PDB entry 4WD4 | X-ray diffraction, 2.95 A resolution | chains A and B

== Chain A (and B) ==
Protein: Heme oxygenase 1
Organism: Homo sapiens
Notes: EC 1.14.99.3; chain B of this document is another copy of the same molecule, construct and numbering; everything in this record applies to it too
UniProtKB: P09601 (HMOX1_HUMAN); numbering as in UniProt (aligned over 1-288)
Sequence (292 residues; row label = number of the first residue in the row; numbers below 1 keep their minus sign (Gly-3 is residue -3)):
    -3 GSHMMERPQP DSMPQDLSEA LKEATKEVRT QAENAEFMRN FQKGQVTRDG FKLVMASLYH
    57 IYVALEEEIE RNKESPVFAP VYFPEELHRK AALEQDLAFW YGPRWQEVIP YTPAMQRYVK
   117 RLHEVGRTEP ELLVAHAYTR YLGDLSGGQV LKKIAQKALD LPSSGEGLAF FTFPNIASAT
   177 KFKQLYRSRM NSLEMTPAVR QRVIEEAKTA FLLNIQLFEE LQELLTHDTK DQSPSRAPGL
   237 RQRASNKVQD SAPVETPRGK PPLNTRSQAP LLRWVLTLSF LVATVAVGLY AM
Not modelled in the structure: -3 to 9, 224-288
Construct notes: expression tag (-3 to 0); engineered mutation Arg25 (His in P09601)
Small-molecule neighbours: heme (HEM): Lys18, Arg25, Glu29, Met34, Gln38, Tyr134, Thr135, Arg136, Gly139, Ser142, Gly143, Val146, Leu147, Lys179, Arg183, Phe207, Asn210, Phe214
Curated features (UniProtKB/Swiss-Prot):
  - binding site (heme b): Lys18, Tyr134, Arg183
  - site: Asp140 (Important for catalytic activity)
  - modified residue: Ser229 (Phosphoserine)
  - mutagenesis: Asp140 (D140A/H/N/F/L: Inactive as a heme oxygenase but active as a peroxidase), Trp270 (W270A: No effect on catalytic activity, oligomerization and localization to the endoplasmic reticulum ...)
Reported in the primary citation:
  - contacts within the chain: Thr21-Arg25 (hydrogen bond), Lys18-Arg25 (backbone contact)
  - conformationally variable residues (side-chain flip): Arg25, Glu29
  - binding site for heme: Glu29
  - mutagenesis - H25R: decreased catalytic activity
  - mutagenesis - H25R/E29A: unchanged catalytic activity

== Interface between chain A and chain B ==
Contacting residue pairs (52; chain A residue first):
  Glu81(A) - Lys86(B)  salt bridge
  Arg85(A) - Gln91(B)  hydrogen bond
  Lys86(A) - Glu81(B)  salt bridge
  Ala88(A) - Gln91(B)
  Glu90(A) - Pro170(B)
  Glu90(A) - Asn171(B)  hydrogen bond
  Gln91(A) - Arg85(B)  hydrogen bond
  Gln91(A) - Ala88(B)
  Gln91(A) - Ala165(B)  hydrogen bond (side chain-backbone)
  Gln91(A) - Thr168(B)  hydrogen bond (side chain-backbone)
  Gln91(A) - Pro170(B)
  Ala94(A) - Pro170(B)  hydrophobic
  Pro99(A) - Ala173(B)
  Trp101(A) - Pro170(B)  hydrogen bond (side chain-backbone)
  Trp101(A) - Asn171(B)
  Lys148(A) - Ser160(B)
  Lys148(A) - Glu162(B)  salt bridge
  Gln152(A) - Ser159(B)
  Gln152(A) - Ser160(B)
  Leu157(A) - Ser159(B)  hydrogen bond (backbone-side chain)
  Pro158(A) - Ser159(B)
  Ser159(A) - Gln152(B)
  Ser159(A) - Leu157(B)  hydrogen bond (side chain-backbone)
  Ser159(A) - Pro158(B)
  Ser159(A) - Ser159(B)  hydrogen bond
  Ser160(A) - Lys148(B)  hydrogen bond (backbone-side chain)
  Ser160(A) - Gln152(B)
  Ser160(A) - Leu164(B)
  Gly161(A) - Gly161(B)
  Gly161(A) - Glu162(B)
  Gly161(A) - Gly163(B)  hydrogen bond (backbone-backbone)
  Gly161(A) - Leu164(B)  hydrogen bond (backbone-backbone)
  Gly161(A) - Ala165(B)
  Glu162(A) - Lys148(B)  salt bridge
  Glu162(A) - Gly161(B)
  Glu162(A) - Glu162(B)
  Glu162(A) - Thr168(B)  hydrogen bond
  Gly163(A) - Gly161(B)  hydrogen bond (backbone-backbone)
  Leu164(A) - Ser160(B)
  Leu164(A) - Gly161(B)  hydrogen bond (backbone-backbone)
  Ala165(A) - Gln91(B)  hydrogen bond (backbone-side chain)
  Ala165(A) - Gly161(B)
  Thr168(A) - Gln91(B)  hydrogen bond (backbone-side chain)
  Thr168(A) - Ala94(B)
  Thr168(A) - Glu162(B)  hydrogen bond
  Pro170(A) - Glu90(B)
  Pro170(A) - Gln91(B)
  Pro170(A) - Ala94(B)  hydrophobic
  Pro170(A) - Trp101(B)  hydrogen bond (backbone-side chain)
  Asn171(A) - Glu90(B)  hydrogen bond
  Asn171(A) - Trp101(B)
  Ala173(A) - Pro99(B)
Interface residues without a listed pair, chain A (27 interface residues in all): His84, Ala87, Arg100
Interface residues without a listed pair, chain B (28 interface residues in all): His84, Ala87, Arg100, Gln102

== In short ==
27 residues of chain A and 28 residues of chain B are in contact, with 20 hydrogen bonds and 4 salt bridges.
Polar pairs include Glu81(A)-Lys86(B), Lys148(A)-Glu162(B) and Arg85(A)-Gln91(B). Chain A binds heme. From the
paper: a binding site for heme at Glu29(A); H25R of chain A reduces catalytic activity.
Both chains are Heme oxygenase 1 (Homo sapiens). Entry 4WD4 (Crystal structure of human HO1 H25R) was
determined by X-ray diffraction, deposited together with 5BTQ.
